Entry 7S0T (electron microscopy, 3.05 A resolution); this record covers chains E and G of the 7 polymer chains in the assembly.

== Chain E ==
Molecule: DNA polymerase zeta processivity subunit
Organism: Saccharomyces cerevisiae
UniProtKB: P38927 (REV7_YEAST); numbering as in UniProt (aligned over 1-245)
Sequence (245 residues; each row starts with the number of its first residue):
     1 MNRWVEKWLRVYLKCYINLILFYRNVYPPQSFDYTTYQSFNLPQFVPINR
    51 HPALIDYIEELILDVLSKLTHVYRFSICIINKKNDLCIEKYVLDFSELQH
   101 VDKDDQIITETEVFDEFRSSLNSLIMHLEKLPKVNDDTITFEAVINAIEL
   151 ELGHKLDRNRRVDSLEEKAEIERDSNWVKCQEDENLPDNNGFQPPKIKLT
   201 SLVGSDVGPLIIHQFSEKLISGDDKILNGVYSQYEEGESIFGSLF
Not modelled in the structure: 1, 104-106, 184-194, 220-245

== Chain G ==
Molecule: DNA polymerase delta subunit 3
Organism: Saccharomyces cerevisiae
UniProtKB: P47110 (DPOD3_YEAST); residue numbers follow UniProt; this construct covers 1-350
Sequence (350 residues; each row starts with the number of its first residue):
     1 MDQKASYFINEKLFTEVKPVLFTDLIHHLKIGPSMAKKLMFDYYKQTTNA
    51 KYNCVVICCYKDQTIKIIHDLSNIPQQDSIIDCFIYAFNPMDSFIPYYDI
   101 IDQKDCLTIKNSYELKVSESSKIIERTKTLEEKSKPLVRPTARSKTTPEE
   151 TTGRKSKSKDMGLRSTALLAKMKKDRDDKETSRQNELRKRKEENLQKINK
   201 QNPEREAQMKELNNLFVEDDLDTEEVNGGSKPNSPKETDSNDKDKNNDDL
   251 EDLLETTAEDSLMDVPKIQQTKPSETEHSKEPKSEEEPSSFIDEDGYIVT
   301 KRPATSTPPRKPSPVVKRALSSSKKQETPSSNKRLKKQGTLESFFKRKAK
Not modelled in the structure: 118-350
UniProt features mapped onto this chain:
  - modified residue: Thr223 (Phosphothreonine), Ser230 (Phosphoserine)

== How chain E and chain G interact ==
Contacting residue pairs - 13 pairs, chain E then chain G:
  Tyr34(E) - Ile95(G)  hydrophobic
  Pro43(E) - Tyr97(G)
  Asp115(E) - Lys18(G)
  Arg118(E) - Tyr97(G)
  Ser119(E) - Glu16(G)
  Ser119(E) - Lys18(G)
  Asn122(E) - Val17(G)  hydrogen bond (side chain-backbone)
  Asn122(E) - Lys18(G)
  Asn122(E) - Met91(G)
  Ser123(E) - Val17(G)
  Met126(E) - Val17(G)  hydrophobic
  Met126(E) - Pro90(G)
  Glu129(E) - Asp92(G)
Interface residues without a listed pair, chain E (13 interface residues in all): Tyr23, Phe45, Ile125, Val203
Interface residues without a listed pair, chain G (11 interface residues in all): Thr15, Pro19, Ser93

== Summary ==
13 residues of chain E face 11 of chain G across their interface; the contacts include 1 hydrogen bond. The
hydrogen-bonded pair is Asn122(E)-Val17(G).
Chain E is DNA polymerase zeta processivity subunit and chain G is DNA polymerase delta subunit 3, both from
Saccharomyces cerevisiae; the structure, Structure of DNA polymerase zeta with mismatched DNA, was determined
by electron microscopy.
